8BDB - chains A and D of the 8 polymer chains in the assembly; structure by X-ray diffraction, 1.70 A resolution.

== Chain A ==
Name: Ribulose bisphosphate carboxylase large chain
From: Griffithsia monilis
Notes: EC 4.1.1.39
UniProt: A7UM67 (A7UM67_GRIMO); residue numbers follow UniProt; this construct covers 3-482
Sequence (480 residues; numbered 3 to 482; the number before each row is that of its first residue):
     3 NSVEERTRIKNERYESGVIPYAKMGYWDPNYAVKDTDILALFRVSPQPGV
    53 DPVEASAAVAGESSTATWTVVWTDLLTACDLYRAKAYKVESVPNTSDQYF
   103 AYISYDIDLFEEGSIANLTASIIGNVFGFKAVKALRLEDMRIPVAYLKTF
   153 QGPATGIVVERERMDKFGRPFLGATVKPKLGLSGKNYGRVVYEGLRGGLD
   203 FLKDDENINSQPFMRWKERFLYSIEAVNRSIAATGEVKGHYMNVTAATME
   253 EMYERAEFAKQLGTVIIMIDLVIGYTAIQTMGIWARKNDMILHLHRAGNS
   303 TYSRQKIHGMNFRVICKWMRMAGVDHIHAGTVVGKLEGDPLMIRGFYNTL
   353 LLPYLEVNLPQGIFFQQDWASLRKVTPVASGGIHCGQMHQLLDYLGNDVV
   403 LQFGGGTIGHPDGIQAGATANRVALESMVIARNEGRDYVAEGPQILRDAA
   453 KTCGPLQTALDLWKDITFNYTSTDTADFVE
Modified positions: Leu174 ((2S,3R)-2-amino-3-hydroxy-4-methylpentanoic acid; HL2); Lys205 (lysine nz-carboxylic acid; KCX); Cys455 (carboxymethylated cysteine; CCS)
Metal / ion sites: Mg2+: Lys205, Asp207, Glu208 (together with 2-carboxyarabinitol-1,5-diphosphate)
Ligand contacts:
  - bicarbonate ion (BCT), molecule 1: Val20, Ile468, Thr469, Phe470
  - bicarbonate ion (BCT), molecule 2: Glu113, Glu114, Arg217, Glu253, Arg257
  - bicarbonate ion (BCT), molecule 3: Arg346, Asn350, Gln363
  - bicarbonate ion (BCT), molecule 4: Thr469, Phe470, Asn471, Tyr472
  - 2-carboxyarabinitol-1,5-diphosphate (CAP): Glu64, Thr69, Trp70, Asn127, Thr177, Lys179, Lys181, Lys205, Asp207, Glu208, His297, Arg298, His330, Lys337, Leu338, Ser382, Gly383, Gly384, Gln404, Phe405, Gly406, Gly407

== Chain D ==
Name: Ribulose bisphosphate carboxylase small chain
From: Griffithsia monilis
UniProt: A7UM68 (A7UM68_GRIMO); residue numbers follow UniProt; this construct covers 1-138
Sequence (138 residues; row label = number of the first residue in the row):
     1 MRLTQGTFSFLPDLTDEQIKKQVDYAISQNWAINIEYTEDPHPRNNFWEL
    51 WGLPLFDINDAATVMYEIGSCRQQHSNVYIKVNAFDNTRGVESCVLSFLI
   101 NRPSYEPGFRLVRSEDISRNQKYSFHSYATDKPEGSRY
Ligand contacts: bicarbonate ion (BCT): Met1, Arg2, Tyr105

== Chain A / chain D interface ==
Pairs across the interface - 19 pairs, chain A then chain D:
  Gly183(A) - Glu92(D)
  Lys187(A) - Phe47(D)
  Asn188(A) - Phe85(D)
  Gly190(A) - Phe47(D)
  Arg191(A) - Glu36(D)  salt bridge
  Arg191(A) - Phe47(D)
  Arg191(A) - Trp48(D)  hydrogen bond (side chain-backbone)
  Arg191(A) - Leu50(D)
  Tyr194(A) - Glu49(D)  hydrogen bond
  Glu195(A) - Leu50(D)
  Tyr224(A) - Asn46(D)
  Tyr224(A) - Phe47(D)
  Glu227(A) - Arg44(D)
  Glu227(A) - Asn46(D)
  Glu227(A) - Phe47(D)
  Arg231(A) - Asn45(D)
  Arg231(A) - Phe47(D)  hydrogen bond (side chain-backbone)
  Arg231(A) - Glu49(D)  salt bridge
  Pro413(A) - Leu53(D)
Interface residues without a listed pair, chain A (13 interface residues in all): Ser185, Ala228

== In short ==
Chain A and chain D form an interface of 13 and 11 residues respectively, with 3 hydrogen bonds and 2 salt
bridges. Polar pairs include Arg191(A)-Glu36(D), Arg231(A)-Glu49(D) and Arg191(A)-Trp48(D). Ligands of chain
A: 2-carboxyarabinitol-1,5-diphosphate and 4 copies of bicarbonate ion.
Chain A is Ribulose bisphosphate carboxylase large chain and chain D is Ribulose bisphosphate carboxylase
small chain, both from Griffithsia monilis; the structure, Ribulose-1,5-bisphosphate carboxylase/oxygenase
from Griffithsia monilis, was determined by X-ray diffraction.
